7BVJ - chain A; structure by X-ray diffraction, 2.15 A resolution.

Chain A:
Name: Oxidoreductase, NAD-binding
Source organism: Acidithiobacillus ferrooxidans (strain ATCC 23270 / DSM 14882 / CIP 104768 / NCIMB 8455)
UniProtKB: B7JA34 (B7JA34_ACIF2); residues 1-313 here = UniProt positions 1-313
Amino-acid sequence (321 residues; each row starts with the number of its first residue):
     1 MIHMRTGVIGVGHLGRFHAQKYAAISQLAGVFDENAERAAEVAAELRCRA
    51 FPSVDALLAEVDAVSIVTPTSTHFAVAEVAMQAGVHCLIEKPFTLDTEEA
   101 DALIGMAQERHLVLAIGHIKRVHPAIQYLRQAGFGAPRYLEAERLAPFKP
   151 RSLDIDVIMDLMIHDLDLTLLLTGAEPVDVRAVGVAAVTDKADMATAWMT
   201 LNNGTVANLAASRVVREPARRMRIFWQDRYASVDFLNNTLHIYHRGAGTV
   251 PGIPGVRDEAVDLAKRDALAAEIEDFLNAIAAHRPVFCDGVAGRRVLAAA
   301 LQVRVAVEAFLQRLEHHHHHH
Unresolved in the structure: 314-321
Sequence notes: expression tag (314-321)
Ligand contacts:
  - F8U ((2R,3R)-2,3-bis(oxidanyl)butane-1,4-disulfonic acid): Glu-141, Arg-223, Tyr-230, Ser-232, Tyr-243
  - NAD (nicotinamide-adenine-dinucleotide): Ile-9, Gly-10, Val-11, Gly-12, His-13, Leu-14, Gly-15, Phe-32, Asp-33, Glu-34, Asn-35, Arg-38, Val-67, Thr-68, Pro-69, Thr-72, Val-76
Curated features (UniProtKB/Swiss-Prot):
  - binding site (NAD(+)): His-13, Leu-14, Arg-38
  - mutagenesis: Lys-91 (K91A: Loss of activity), His-164 (H164N: Loss of activity)

Summary:
Ligands of chain A: NAD and compound F8U. UniProt lists 3 NAD+-binding residues and 2 mutagenesis sites.
Chain A is Oxidoreductase, NAD-binding (Acidithiobacillus ferrooxidans (strain ATCC 23270 / DSM 14882 / CIP
104768 / NCIMB 8455)); the structure, UDP-N-acetylglucosamine 3-dehydrogenase GnnA from Acidithiobacillus
ferrooxidans (P21), was determined by X-ray diffraction (same publication as 7BVK).
